PDB entry 5W6R | X-ray diffraction, 2.73 A resolution | chains A and B of the 3 polymer chains in the assembly

[Chain A]
Protein: Hemagglutinin
Source organism: Influenza A virus (A/Puerto Rico/8/1934(H1N1))
Reference sequence: P03452 (HEMA_I34A1); the construct lacks a stretch of the UniProt sequence, so the offset changes along the chain: 11-54 = UniProt 18-61; 55-83 = UniProt 63-91; 84-95 = UniProt 93-104; 96-125 = UniProt 106-135; 2 more segments
Amino-acid sequence (326 residues; each row starts with the number of its first residue; a row labelled like 125A-125C holds insertion residues (125A, then the next letters in order)):
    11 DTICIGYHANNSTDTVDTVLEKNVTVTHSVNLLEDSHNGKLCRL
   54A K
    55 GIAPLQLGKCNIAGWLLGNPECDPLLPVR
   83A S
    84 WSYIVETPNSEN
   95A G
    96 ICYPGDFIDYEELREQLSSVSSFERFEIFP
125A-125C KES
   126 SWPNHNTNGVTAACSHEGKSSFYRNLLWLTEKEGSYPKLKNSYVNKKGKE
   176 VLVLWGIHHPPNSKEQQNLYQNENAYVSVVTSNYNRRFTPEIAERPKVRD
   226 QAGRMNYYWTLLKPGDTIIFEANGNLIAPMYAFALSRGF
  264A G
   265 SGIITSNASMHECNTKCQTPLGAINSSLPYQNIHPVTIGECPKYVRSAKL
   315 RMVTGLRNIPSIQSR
Unresolved in the structure: 326-329
Cystine bridges: Cys52-Cys277, Cys64-Cys76, Cys97-Cys139, Cys281-Cys305
Glycans and other covalent adducts: N-acetylglucosamine (NAG) linked to Asn21, Asn33, Asn271, Asn289
Curated features (UniProtKB/Swiss-Prot):
  - site: Arg329 (Cleavage)
  - glycosylation (N-linked (GlcNAc...) asparagine): Asn20, Asn21, Asn33, Asn271, Asn289

[Chain B]
Protein: Hemagglutinin
Source organism: Influenza A virus (A/Puerto Rico/8/1934(H1N1))
Reference sequence: P03452 (HEMA_I34A1); residues 1-176 here correspond to UniProt positions 344-519 (UniProt number = residue number + 343)
Amino-acid sequence (176 residues; numbered 1 to 176; the number before each row is that of its first residue):
     1 GLFGAIAGFIEGGWTGMIDGWYGYHHQNEQGSGYAADQKSTQNAINGITN
    51 KVNTVIEKMNIQFTAVGKEFNKLEKRMENLNKKVDDGFLDIWTYNAELLV
   101 LLENERTLDFHDSNVKNLYEKVKSQLKNNAKEIGNGCFEFYHKCDNECME
   151 SVRNGTYDYPKYSEESKLNREKVDGV
Unresolved in the structure: 172-176
Cystine bridges: Cys144-Cys148
Glycans and other covalent adducts: N-acetylglucosamine (NAG) linked to Asn154
Curated features (UniProtKB/Swiss-Prot):
  - glycosylation: Asn154 (N-linked (GlcNAc...) asparagine)
Reported in the primary citation:
  - specificity-determining residues: Trp21, Thr49

[How chain A and chain B interact]
Pairs across the interface (115; chain A residue first):
  Asp11(A) with Gln27(B); Asn28(B); Glu139(B); Phe140(B), hydrogen bond (backbone-backbone); Lys143(B); Cys144(B), hydrogen bond (side chain-backbone)
  Thr12(A) with His26(B); Gln27(B), hydrogen bond (backbone-backbone); Phe138(B); Glu139(B); Met149(B)
  Ile13(A) with His25(B); Cys137(B); Phe138(B), hydrogen bond (backbone-backbone)
  Cys14(A) with Trp14(B); Gly23(B); Tyr24(B); His25(B), hydrogen bond (backbone-backbone); Gly136(B); Cys137(B), disulfide
  Ile15(A) with Ile10(B); Trp14(B); Gly23(B); Tyr24(B), hydrophobic; Val122(B), hydrophobic; Gly136(B), hydrogen bond (backbone-backbone)
  Gly16(A) with Trp14(B); Met17(B); Tyr22(B); Gly23(B), hydrogen bond (backbone-backbone)
  Tyr17(A) with Ile6(B); Ala7(B), hydrogen bond (side chain-backbone); Ile10(B), hydrogen bond (side chain-backbone); Glu11(B); Gly12(B), hydrogen bond (side chain-backbone); Gly13(B); Trp14(B), hydrogen bond (backbone-backbone); Met17(B); Trp21(B)
  His18(A) with Met17(B), hydrogen bond (side chain-backbone); Ile18(B); Gly20(B), hydrogen bond (side chain-backbone); Trp21(B), hydrogen bond (backbone-backbone)
  Ala19(A) with Gly13(B); Trp14(B); Thr15(B)
  Val26(A) with Asn104(B)
  Asp27(A) with Leu101(B); Asn104(B), hydrogen bond (backbone-side chain)
  Thr28(A) with Leu101(B); Glu105(B), hydrogen bond; Leu108(B)
  Val29(A) with Glu105(B)
  Leu30(A) with Glu105(B), hydrogen bond (backbone-side chain)
  His38(A) with Trp21(B), hydrogen bond
  Leu42(A) with Val55(B), hydrophobic
  Glu106(A) with Glu69(B); Phe70(B); Asn71(B)
  Arg109(A) with Glu69(B), salt bridge
  Glu110(A) with Lys68(B), salt bridge
  Gly264A(A) with Thr64(B), hydrogen bond (backbone-side chain)
  Ser265(A) with Thr64(B)
  Pro293(A) with Met59(B), hydrophobic
  Tyr294(A) with Met59(B), hydrogen bond; Ala96(B), hydrophobic
  Val300(A) with Ala65(B)
  Thr301(A) with Phe63(B); Thr64(B); Ala65(B), hydrogen bond (backbone-backbone)
  Ile302(A) with Thr64(B); Val66(B), hydrophobic
  Gly303(A) with Gln62(B); Phe63(B); Thr64(B), hydrogen bond (backbone-side chain)
  Glu304(A) with Ile61(B); Phe63(B)
  Cys305(A) with Gln62(B), hydrogen bond (backbone-backbone)
  Pro306(A) with Gln62(B)
  Lys307(A) with Met59(B); Gln62(B), hydrogen bond; Trp92(B)
  Tyr308(A) with Leu89(B)
  Val309(A) with Leu89(B), hydrophobic; Thr93(B)
  Arg310(A) with Asp86(B); Leu89(B); Asp90(B), salt bridge; Thr93(B), hydrogen bond (backbone-side chain)
  Ser311(A) with Thr93(B); Glu97(B), hydrogen bond
  Leu314(A) with Ala96(B), hydrophobic
  Arg315(A) with Val100(B); Asn104(B), hydrogen bond (backbone-side chain)
  Met316(A) with Val52(B), hydrophobic; Val55(B), hydrophobic; Asn104(B)
  Val317(A) with Asn104(B), hydrogen bond (backbone-side chain); Thr107(B)
  Thr318(A) with Trp21(B); Ile48(B); His111(B), hydrogen bond (backbone-side chain)
  Gly319(A) with Trp21(B); His111(B), hydrogen bond (backbone-side chain)
  Leu320(A) with Ile6(B), hydrophobic; Trp21(B); Tyr22(B), hydrophobic; His111(B)
  Arg321(A) with Leu108(B)
  Ile323(A) with Ala7(B), hydrophobic; Glu11(B); Gly12(B); Gly13(B), hydrogen bond (backbone-backbone)
  Ser325(A) with Glu11(B); Gly12(B)
Other interface residues (no listed pair), chain A (56 interface residues in all): Asn20, Val34, Val36, Thr37, Val40, Tyr105, Gly266, Ile267, Ile268, Pro299, Pro324
Other interface residues (no listed pair), chain B (66 interface residues in all): Glu29, Ile56, Leu99, Glu103, Val115, Leu118, Tyr119, Ile133, His142, Val152
Inter-chain disulfides: Cys14(A)-Cys137(B)

[Overview]
56 residues of chain A face 66 of chain B across their interface; the contacts include 1 disulfide bond, 31
hydrogen bonds and 3 salt bridges. Among the polar pairs are Arg109(A)-Glu69(B), Glu110(A)-Lys68(B) and
Arg310(A)-Asp90(B). Covalently linked N-acetylglucosamine: at Asn21(A), Asn33(A), Asn271(A) and Asn289(A). The
paper reports specificity determinants Trp21(B) and Thr49(B).
Here chain A is Hemagglutinin and chain B is Hemagglutinin, both from Influenza A virus (A/Puerto
Rico/8/1934(H1N1)). Entry 5W6R (Crystal structure of the A/Puerto Rico/8/1934 (H1N1) influenza virus
hemagglutinin in complex with cyclic peptide CP141099 ...) was determined by X-ray diffraction (same
publication as 5W5S, 5W5U, 5W6I, 5W6T and 5W6U).
